1VCU - chain A; structure by X-ray diffraction, 2.85 A resolution.

[Chain A]
Molecule: Sialidase 2
Organism: Homo sapiens
Notes: EC 3.2.1.18
UniProtKB: Q9Y3R4 (NEUR2_HUMAN); residue numbers follow UniProt; this construct covers 1-380
Amino-acid sequence (382 residues; each row starts with the number of its first residue; numbers below 1 keep their minus sign (Gly-1 is residue -1)):
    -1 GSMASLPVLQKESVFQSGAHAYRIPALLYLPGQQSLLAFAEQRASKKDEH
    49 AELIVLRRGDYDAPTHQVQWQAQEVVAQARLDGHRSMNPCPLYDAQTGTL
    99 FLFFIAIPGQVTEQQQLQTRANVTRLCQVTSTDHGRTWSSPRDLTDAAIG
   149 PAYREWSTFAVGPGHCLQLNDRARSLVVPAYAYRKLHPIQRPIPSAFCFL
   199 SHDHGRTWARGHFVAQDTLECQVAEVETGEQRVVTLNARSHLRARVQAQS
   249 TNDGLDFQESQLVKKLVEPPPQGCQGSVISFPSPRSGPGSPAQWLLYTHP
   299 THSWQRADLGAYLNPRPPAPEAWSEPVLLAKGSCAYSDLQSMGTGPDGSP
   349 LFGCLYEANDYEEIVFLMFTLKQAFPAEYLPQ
Unresolved in the structure: -1 to 0, 226-228, 284-287, 378-380
Construct notes: cloning artifact (-1 to 0)
Ligand contacts: 2-deoxy-2,3-dehydro-N-acetyl-neuraminic acid (DAN): Arg21, Ile22, Arg41, Asp46, Met85, Asn86, Glu111, Ala158, Tyr179, Tyr181, Leu217, Glu218, Arg237, Gln270, Arg304, Tyr334
Swiss-Prot annotation at these positions:
  - motif: Tyr20 to Pro23 (FRIP motif)
  - active site: Asp46 (Proton acceptor), Tyr334 (Nucleophile), Glu355
  - binding site (substrate): Arg21, Arg41, Tyr179, Tyr181, Glu218, Arg237, Arg304
  - natural variant: Arg41 (R41Q: Reduced activity), Asn168 (H168N: this construct carries the variant)
  - mutagenesis: Asp46 (D46A: Loss of enzyme activity), Glu218 (E218A/Q: Loss of enzyme activity), Gln270 (Q270E: No effect on enzyme activity)

[In short]
Chain A binds 2-deoxy-2,3-dehydro-N-acetyl-neuraminic acid. Curated annotation (UniProt) lists 3 active-site
residues, 7 substrate-binding residues and 3 mutagenesis sites.
Chain A is Sialidase 2 (Homo sapiens); the structure, Structure of the human cytosolic sialidase Neu2 in
complex with the inhibitor DANA, was determined by X-ray diffraction together with 1SNT and 1SO7 from the same
study.
